PDB entry 5N6B | X-ray diffraction, 1.71 A resolution | chains A and C of the 3 polymer chains in the assembly

[Chain A]
Name: HLA class I histocompatibility antigen, A-2 alpha chain
Organism: Homo sapiens
UniProt: P01892 (1A02_HUMAN); residues 1-276 here correspond to UniProt positions 25-300 (UniProt number = residue number + 24)
Chain sequence (276 residues; each row starts with the number of its first residue):
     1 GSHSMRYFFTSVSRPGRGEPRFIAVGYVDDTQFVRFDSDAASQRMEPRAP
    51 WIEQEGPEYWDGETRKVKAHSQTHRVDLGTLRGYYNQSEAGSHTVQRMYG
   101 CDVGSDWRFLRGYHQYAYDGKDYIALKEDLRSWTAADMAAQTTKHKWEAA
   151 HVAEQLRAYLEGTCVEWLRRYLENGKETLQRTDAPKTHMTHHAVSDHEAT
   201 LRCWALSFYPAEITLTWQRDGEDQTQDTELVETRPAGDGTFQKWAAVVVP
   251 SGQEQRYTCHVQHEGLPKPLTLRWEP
Disulfides: Cys-101/Cys-164, Cys-203/Cys-259

[Chain C]
Name: NS5
UniProt: W8FN10 (W8FN10_9FLAV); residues 1-9 here correspond to UniProt positions 2470-2478 (UniProt number = residue number + 2469)
Chain sequence (9 residues; each row starts with the number of its first residue):
     1 LLWNGPMAV
From the paper describing this entry:
  - mutagenesis - N4A: abolished signaling in response to YF5048 clone
  - mutagenesis - N4R: abolished signaling in response to YF5048
  - mutagenesis - N4A (Tm 66.5 degC): unchanged stability

[Chain A / chain C interface]
Residue-residue contacts - 44 pairs, chain A then chain C:
  Met-5(A) / Leu-1(C)
  Tyr-7(A) / Leu-1(C)  hydrogen bond (side chain-backbone)
  Tyr-7(A) / Leu-2(C)  hydrogen bond (side chain-backbone)
  Phe-9(A) / Leu-2(C)  hydrophobic
  Met-45(A) / Leu-2(C)  hydrophobic
  Tyr-59(A) / Leu-1(C)  hydrophobic
  Glu-63(A) / Leu-1(C)
  Glu-63(A) / Leu-2(C)  hydrogen bond (side chain-backbone)
  Lys-66(A) / Leu-1(C)
  Lys-66(A) / Leu-2(C)  hydrogen bond (side chain-backbone)
  Lys-66(A) / Trp-3(C)
  Lys-66(A) / Asn-4(C)
  Val-67(A) / Leu-2(C)
  His-70(A) / Trp-3(C)
  His-70(A) / Pro-6(C)
  Thr-73(A) / Pro-6(C)
  Thr-73(A) / Met-7(C)
  Thr-73(A) / Ala-8(C)
  Asp-77(A) / Ala-8(C)
  Asp-77(A) / Val-9(C)  hydrogen bond (side chain-backbone)
  Thr-80(A) / Val-9(C)
  Leu-81(A) / Val-9(C)  hydrophobic
  Tyr-84(A) / Val-9(C)  hydrogen bond (side chain-backbone)
  Arg-97(A) / Trp-3(C)
  Tyr-99(A) / Leu-2(C)
  Tyr-99(A) / Trp-3(C)  hydrogen bond (side chain-backbone)
  His-114(A) / Trp-3(C)
  Tyr-116(A) / Val-9(C)
  Thr-143(A) / Val-9(C)  hydrogen bond (side chain-backbone)
  Lys-146(A) / Val-9(C)  hydrogen bond (side chain-backbone)
  Trp-147(A) / Met-7(C)
  Trp-147(A) / Ala-8(C)  hydrogen bond (side chain-backbone)
  Trp-147(A) / Val-9(C)  hydrophobic
  Val-152(A) / Met-7(C)  hydrophobic
  Gln-155(A) / Trp-3(C)  hydrogen bond
  Gln-155(A) / Gly-5(C)  hydrogen bond (side chain-backbone)
  Gln-155(A) / Met-7(C)
  Leu-156(A) / Trp-3(C)
  Tyr-159(A) / Leu-1(C)  hydrogen bond (side chain-backbone)
  Tyr-159(A) / Leu-2(C)
  Tyr-159(A) / Trp-3(C)
  Thr-163(A) / Leu-1(C)
  Trp-167(A) / Leu-1(C)  hydrophobic
  Tyr-171(A) / Leu-1(C)  hydrogen bond (side chain-backbone)
Also at the interface, not in a pair above, chain A (31 interface residues in all): Val-76, Tyr-123, Ala-150
The authors on this interface:
  - interface residues, chain C: Leu-2(C), Trp-3(C), Ala-8(C), Val-9(C)

[Overview]
31 residues of chain A and 9 residues of chain C are in contact; the contacts include 14 hydrogen bonds. Among
the polar pairs are Tyr-7(A)/Leu-1(C), Tyr-7(A)/Leu-2(C) and Glu-63(A)/Leu-2(C). From the paper: N4A of chain
C abolishes signaling in response to YF5048 clone; interface residues Leu-2(C), Trp-3(C) and Ala-8(C) among
others.
Here chain A is HLA class I histocompatibility antigen, A-2 alpha chain (Homo sapiens) and chain C is NS5.
Entry 5N6B (Human Leukocyte Antigen Class I A02 Carrying LLWNPGMAV) was determined by X-ray diffraction.
